Entry 6RYO (X-ray diffraction, 1.92 A resolution); this record covers chains A and B.

== Chain A ==
Protein: Lipoprotein signal peptidase
From: Staphylococcus aureus
Notes: EC 3.4.23.36
Reference sequence: Q6GHN9 (LSPA_STAAR); numbering as in UniProt (aligned over 1-163)
Amino-acid sequence (187 residues; numbered -23 to 163; the number before each row is that of its first residue; numbers below 1 keep their minus sign (Met-23 is residue -23)):
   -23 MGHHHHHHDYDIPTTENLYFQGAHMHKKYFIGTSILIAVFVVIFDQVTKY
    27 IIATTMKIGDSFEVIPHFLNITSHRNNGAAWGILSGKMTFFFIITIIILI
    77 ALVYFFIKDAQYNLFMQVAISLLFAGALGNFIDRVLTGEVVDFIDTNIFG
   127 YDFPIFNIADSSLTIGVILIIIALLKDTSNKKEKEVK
Unresolved in the structure: -23 to -1, 155-163
Construct notes: initiating methionine (-23); expression tag (-22 to 0)
Swiss-Prot annotation at these positions:
  - active site: Asp118, Asp136
Metal / ion sites: Zn2+: His0, His2, His43, Glu115
Residues lining bound ligands:
  - polyethylene glycol fragment (7PE; 2-(2-(2-(2-(2-(2-ethoxyethoxy)ethoxy)ethoxy)ethoxy)ethoxy)ethanol), molecule 1: Met1, His2, Phe6, Tyr88, Asn89, Leu90, Phe91
  - polyethylene glycol fragment (7PE), molecule 2: Ile19, Gln22, Val23, Tyr26, Ile108
  - polyethylene glycol fragment (7PE), molecule 3: Gln22, Lys25, Tyr26, Ala29, Arg51, Asp109, Thr113, Glu115, Val116, Val117
  - polyethylene glycol fragment (7PE), molecule 4: Met64, Thr65, Phe68
  - polyethylene glycol fragment (7PE), molecule 5: Ile74, Leu78, Phe81, Val143
  - polyethylene glycol fragment (7PE), molecule 6: Asn89, Phe91, Met92, Ala149, Lys152
  - polyethylene glycol fragment (7PE), molecule 7: Leu150, Leu151, Lys152, Asp153, Thr154
From the paper describing this entry:
  - catalytic residues: Asp118, Asp136
  - binding site for Globomycin (chain B): Asn52, Gly54, Trp57, Asn106, Arg110, Val116, Asp118, Asn133, Asp136
  - mutagenesis - G54P, R110A, D118N, D136N: abolished catalytic activity
  - mutagenesis - N52A, R110K, N133A, N133Q: decreased catalytic activity
  - contacts within the chain: Asn52-Val116 (hydrogen bond)
  - mutagenesis - N133A, N133Q: decreased expression

== Chain B ==
Protein: Globomycin
Amino-acid sequence (5 residues; numbered 1 to 5; the number before each row is that of its first residue):
     1 LXSXX
Modified / non-standard residues: Leu1 (N-methylleucine; MLE); IIL (iso-isoleucine) at position 2, ALO (allo-threonine) at position 4, 5BV ((2R,3R)-3-(glycyloxy)-2-methylnonanoic acid) at position 5
Covalent attachments: covalent link Leu1-5BV_5
Residues lining bound ligands: polyethylene glycol fragment (7PE; 2-(2-(2-(2-(2-(2-ethoxyethoxy)ethoxy)ethoxy)ethoxy)ethoxy)ethanol): Leu1, IIL_2, 5BV_5

== Chain A / chain B interface ==
Residue-residue contacts (26):
  Asn52(A) - Ser3(B)
  Asn52(A) - ALO_4(B)
  Gly54(A) - ALO_4(B)
  Trp57(A) - ALO_4(B)  hydrogen bond (side chain-backbone)
  Trp57(A) - 5BV_5(B)
  Leu60(A) - 5BV_5(B)
  Phe67(A) - ALO_4(B)
  Phe67(A) - 5BV_5(B)
  Ile70(A) - 5BV_5(B)
  Thr71(A) - Leu1(B)
  Ile74(A) - Leu1(B)
  Ala103(A) - Leu1(B)
  Asn106(A) - Leu1(B)  hydrogen bond (side chain-backbone)
  Asn106(A) - IIL_2(B)
  Asn106(A) - Ser3(B)
  Arg110(A) - Leu1(B)
  Arg110(A) - IIL_2(B)  hydrogen bond (side chain-backbone)
  Arg110(A) - Ser3(B)  hydrogen bond (side chain-backbone)
  Arg110(A) - 5BV_5(B)
  Val116(A) - Ser3(B)
  Asp118(A) - Ser3(B)  hydrogen bond
  Asn133(A) - Ser3(B)  hydrogen bond
  Asp136(A) - IIL_2(B)
  Asp136(A) - Ser3(B)  hydrogen bond
  Leu139(A) - Leu1(B)
  Leu139(A) - IIL_2(B)

== In short ==
Chain A and chain B form an interface of 16 and 5 residues respectively, with 7 hydrogen bonds. Among the
polar pairs are Trp57(A)-ALO_4(B), Asn106(A)-Leu1(B) and Arg110(A)-IIL_2(B). From the paper: catalytic
residues Asp118(A) and Asp136(A); G54P, R110A and D118N of chain A, among others, abolish catalytic activity;
8 substitutions were tested in all.
Chain A is Lipoprotein signal peptidase (Staphylococcus aureus) and chain B is Globomycin; the structure,
Bacterial membrane enzyme structure by the in meso method at 1.9 A resolution, was determined by X-ray
diffraction, deposited together with 6RYP.
